PDB entry 7ZRK | electron microscopy, 3.10 A resolution | chains D and B of the 4 polymer chains in the assembly

== Chain D ==
Name: Potassium-transporting ATPase KdpF subunit
From: Escherichia coli
Reference sequence: P36937 (KDPF_ECOLI); residues 1-27 here = UniProt positions 1-27
Sequence (27 residues; row label = number of the first residue in the row):
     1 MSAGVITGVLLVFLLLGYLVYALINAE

== Chain B ==
Name: Potassium-transporting ATPase ATP-binding subunit
From: Escherichia coli
Notes: EC 7.2.2.6
Reference sequence: P03960 (KDPB_ECOLI); residue numbers follow UniProt; this construct covers 1-682
Sequence (682 residues; each row starts with the number of its first residue):
     1 MSRKQLALFEPTLVVQALKEAVKKLNPQAQWRNPVMFIVWIGSLLTTCIS
    51 IAMASGAMPGNALFSAAISGWLWITVLFANFAEALAEGRSKAQANSLKGV
   101 KKTAFARKLREPKYGAAADKVPADQLRKGDIVLVEAGDIIPCDGEVIEGG
   151 ASVDESAITGESAPVIRESGGDFASVTGGTRILSDWLVIECSVNPGETFL
   201 DRMIAMVEGAQRRKTPNEIALTILLIALTIVFLLATATLWPFSAWGGNAV
   251 SVTVLVALLVCLIPTTIGGLLSAIGVAGMSRMLGANVIATSGRAVEAAGD
   301 VDVLLLDKTGTITLGNRQASEFIPAQGVDEKTLADAAQLASLADETPEGR
   351 SIVILAKQRFNLRERDVQSLHATFVPFTAQSRMSGINIDNRMIRKGSVDA
   401 IRRHVEANGGHFPTDVDQKVDQVARQGATPLVVVEGSRVLGVIALKDIVK
   451 GGIKERFAQLRKMGIKTVMITGDNRLTAAAIAAEAGVDDFLAEATPEAKL
   501 ALIRQYQAEGRLVAMTGDGTNDAPALAQADVAVAMNSGTQAAKEAGNMVD
   551 LDSNPTKLIEVVHIGKQMLMTRGSLTTFSIANDVAKYFAIIPAAFAATYP
   601 QLNALNIMCLHSPDSAILSAVIFNALIIVFLIPLALKGVSYKPLTASAML
   651 RRNLWIYGLGGLLVPFIGIKVIDLLLTVCGLV
Not modelled in the structure: 1-6
Modified residues: Ser162 (phosphoserine; SEP); Asp307 (aspartyl phosphate; PHD)
Ion coordination: K+: Ile263, Asn624
Small-molecule neighbours: ADP (adenosine-5'-diphosphate): Asp172, Asp307, Thr309, Arg317, Asp344, Thr346, Glu348, Gly349, Phe377, Ala379, Arg382, Ser384, Lys395, Gly396, Ser397, Thr429, Pro430, Leu431, Thr471, Asp473
Curated features (UniProtKB/Swiss-Prot):
  - active site: Asp307 (4-aspartylphosphate intermediate)
  - binding site (ATP): Asp344, Glu348, Phe377 to Ser384, Lys395
  - binding site (Mg(2+)): Asp518, Asp522
  - modified residue: Ser162 (Phosphoserine)
  - mutagenesis: Asp300 (D300E/N: Does not affect formation of the phosphorylated intermediate), Asp307 (D307E/N/Q: Unable to form a phosphorylated intermediate and lacks ATPase activity), Phe377 (F377A: Loss of ATPase activity; F377Y: Slight decrease in ATPase activity), Ser384 (S384A/T: Decrease in ATPase activity), Lys395 (K395A: Strong decrease in ATPase activity), Asp399 (D399A: Decrease in ATPase activity)
From the paper describing this entry:
  - post-translational modification sites: Ser162, Asp307
  - contacts within the chain: Asp307-Asp518, Asp307-Asp522

== How chain D and chain B interact ==
Pairs across the interface - 24 pairs, chain D then chain B:
  Val5(D) with Trp240(B), hydrophobic
  Leu11(D) with Leu45(B), hydrophobic
  Val12(D) with Ala237(B), hydrophobic
  Leu15(D) with Ile38(B), hydrophobic; Leu233(B), hydrophobic
  Leu16(D) with Ile230(B), hydrophobic; Leu234(B), hydrophobic
  Tyr18(D) with Trp31(B), hydrogen bond (side chain-backbone); Asn33(B); Pro34(B); Phe37(B), hydrophobic
  Leu19(D) with Pro34(B), hydrophobic; Ile226(B); Thr229(B); Ile230(B), hydrophobic; Leu233(B), hydrophobic
  Ala22(D) with Pro34(B), hydrophobic; Ile226(B)
  Leu23(D) with Ile223(B); Ile226(B), hydrophobic
  Ala26(D) with Ile219(B); Ile223(B), hydrophobic
  Glu27(D) with Arg32(B), salt bridge; Ile219(B)
Also at the interface, not in a pair above, chain D (13 interface residues in all): Met1, Val20
Also at the interface, not in a pair above, chain B (19 interface residues in all): Ile41, Lys214, Ala227

== In short ==
Chain D and chain B form an interface of 13 and 19 residues respectively; the contacts include 1 hydrogen bond
and 1 salt bridge. Polar pairs include Glu27(D)-Arg32(B) and Tyr18(D)-Trp31(B). Chain B binds ADP. The paper
reports modification sites Ser162(B) and Asp307(B); contacts within the chain involving Asp518(B), Asp307(B)
and Asp522(B).
Here chain D is Potassium-transporting ATPase KdpF subunit and chain B is Potassium-transporting ATPase
ATP-binding subunit, both from Escherichia coli. Entry 7ZRK (Cryo-EM map of the WT KdpFABC complex in the
E1-P_ADP conformation, under turnover conditions) was determined by electron microscopy (same publication as
7ZRD, 7ZRE, 7ZRG, 7ZRH, 7ZRI, 7ZRJ, 7ZRL and 7ZRM).
